PDB entry 6KWN | X-ray diffraction, 2.40 A resolution | chains A and C of the 3 polymer chains in the assembly

[Chain A]
Protein: MHC class I antigen
Source organism: Sus scrofa
Reference sequence: B1PJU7 (B1PJU7_PIG); residues 1-275 here correspond to UniProt positions 22-296 (UniProt number = residue number + 21)
Chain sequence (275 residues; row label = number of the first residue in the row):
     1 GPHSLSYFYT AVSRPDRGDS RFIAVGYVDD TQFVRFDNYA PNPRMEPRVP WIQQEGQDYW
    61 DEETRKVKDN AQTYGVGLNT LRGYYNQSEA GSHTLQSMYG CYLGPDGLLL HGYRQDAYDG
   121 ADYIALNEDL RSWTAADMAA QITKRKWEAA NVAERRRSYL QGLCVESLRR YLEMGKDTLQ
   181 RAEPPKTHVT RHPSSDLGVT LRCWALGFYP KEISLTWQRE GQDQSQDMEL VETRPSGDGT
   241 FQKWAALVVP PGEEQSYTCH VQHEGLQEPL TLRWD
Sequence notes: engineered mutation Tyr99 (Phe120 in B1PJU7)
Disulfide bonds: Cys101-Cys164, Cys203-Cys259

[Chain C]
Protein: peptide
Chain sequence (9 residues; each row starts with the number of its first residue):
     1 NSDTVGWSW

[How chain A and chain C interact]
Contacting residue pairs (47; chain A residue first):
  Tyr7(A) with Asn1(C), hydrogen bond (side chain-backbone); Ser2(C)
  Tyr59(A) with Asn1(C)
  Glu63(A) with Asn1(C), hydrogen bond; Ser2(C), hydrogen bond
  Lys66(A) with Ser2(C), hydrogen bond (side chain-backbone); Thr4(C)
  Val67(A) with Ser2(C)
  Asn70(A) with Asp3(C), hydrogen bond (side chain-backbone); Thr4(C); Val5(C), hydrogen bond (side chain-backbone)
  Thr73(A) with Val5(C), hydrogen bond (side chain-backbone); Gly6(C); Trp7(C); Trp9(C)
  Tyr74(A) with Val5(C), hydrophobic; Trp9(C), hydrophobic
  Gly77(A) with Trp9(C)
  Thr80(A) with Trp9(C)
  Leu81(A) with Trp9(C), hydrophobic
  Tyr84(A) with Trp9(C), hydrogen bond (side chain-backbone)
  Leu95(A) with Trp9(C), hydrophobic
  Tyr99(A) with Ser2(C); Asp3(C), hydrogen bond (side chain-backbone)
  Arg114(A) with Val5(C); Trp9(C)
  Asp116(A) with Trp9(C), hydrogen bond
  Tyr123(A) with Trp9(C)
  Thr143(A) with Trp9(C), hydrogen bond (side chain-backbone)
  Lys146(A) with Trp9(C), hydrogen bond (side chain-backbone)
  Trp147(A) with Trp7(C); Ser8(C), hydrogen bond (side chain-backbone); Trp9(C)
  Ala150(A) with Trp7(C), hydrophobic
  Val152(A) with Trp7(C), hydrophobic
  Arg156(A) with Asp3(C), salt bridge; Thr4(C), hydrogen bond (side chain-backbone); Val5(C); Gly6(C)
  Tyr159(A) with Asn1(C), hydrogen bond (side chain-backbone); Ser2(C); Asp3(C), hydrogen bond (side chain-backbone)
  Leu163(A) with Asn1(C); Ser2(C)
  Ser167(A) with Asn1(C), hydrogen bond (side chain-backbone)
  Arg170(A) with Asn1(C), hydrogen bond
  Tyr171(A) with Asn1(C), hydrogen bond (side chain-backbone)
Interface residues without a listed pair, chain A (30 interface residues in all): Leu5, Tyr9

[Overview]
Chain A and chain C form an interface of 30 and 9 residues respectively, with 19 hydrogen bonds and 1 salt
bridge. Polar pairs include Arg156(A)-Asp3(C), Tyr7(A)-Asn1(C) and Glu63(A)-Asn1(C).
Here chain A is MHC class I antigen (Sus scrofa) and chain C is peptide. Entry 6KWN (Crystal structure of
pSLA-1*1301(F99Y) complex with S-OIV-derived epitope NSDTVGWSW) was determined by X-ray diffraction, deposited
together with 6KWK, 6KWL and 6KWO.
